Entry 3HOZ (X-ray diffraction, 3.65 A resolution); this record covers chains B and J of the 15 polymer chains in the assembly.

# Chain B
Molecule: DNA-directed RNA polymerase II subunit RPB2
From: Saccharomyces cerevisiae
Notes: EC 2.7.7.6
UniProtKB: P08518 (RPB2_YEAST); residue numbers follow UniProt; this construct covers 1-1224
Amino-acid sequence (1224 residues; each row starts with the number of its first residue):
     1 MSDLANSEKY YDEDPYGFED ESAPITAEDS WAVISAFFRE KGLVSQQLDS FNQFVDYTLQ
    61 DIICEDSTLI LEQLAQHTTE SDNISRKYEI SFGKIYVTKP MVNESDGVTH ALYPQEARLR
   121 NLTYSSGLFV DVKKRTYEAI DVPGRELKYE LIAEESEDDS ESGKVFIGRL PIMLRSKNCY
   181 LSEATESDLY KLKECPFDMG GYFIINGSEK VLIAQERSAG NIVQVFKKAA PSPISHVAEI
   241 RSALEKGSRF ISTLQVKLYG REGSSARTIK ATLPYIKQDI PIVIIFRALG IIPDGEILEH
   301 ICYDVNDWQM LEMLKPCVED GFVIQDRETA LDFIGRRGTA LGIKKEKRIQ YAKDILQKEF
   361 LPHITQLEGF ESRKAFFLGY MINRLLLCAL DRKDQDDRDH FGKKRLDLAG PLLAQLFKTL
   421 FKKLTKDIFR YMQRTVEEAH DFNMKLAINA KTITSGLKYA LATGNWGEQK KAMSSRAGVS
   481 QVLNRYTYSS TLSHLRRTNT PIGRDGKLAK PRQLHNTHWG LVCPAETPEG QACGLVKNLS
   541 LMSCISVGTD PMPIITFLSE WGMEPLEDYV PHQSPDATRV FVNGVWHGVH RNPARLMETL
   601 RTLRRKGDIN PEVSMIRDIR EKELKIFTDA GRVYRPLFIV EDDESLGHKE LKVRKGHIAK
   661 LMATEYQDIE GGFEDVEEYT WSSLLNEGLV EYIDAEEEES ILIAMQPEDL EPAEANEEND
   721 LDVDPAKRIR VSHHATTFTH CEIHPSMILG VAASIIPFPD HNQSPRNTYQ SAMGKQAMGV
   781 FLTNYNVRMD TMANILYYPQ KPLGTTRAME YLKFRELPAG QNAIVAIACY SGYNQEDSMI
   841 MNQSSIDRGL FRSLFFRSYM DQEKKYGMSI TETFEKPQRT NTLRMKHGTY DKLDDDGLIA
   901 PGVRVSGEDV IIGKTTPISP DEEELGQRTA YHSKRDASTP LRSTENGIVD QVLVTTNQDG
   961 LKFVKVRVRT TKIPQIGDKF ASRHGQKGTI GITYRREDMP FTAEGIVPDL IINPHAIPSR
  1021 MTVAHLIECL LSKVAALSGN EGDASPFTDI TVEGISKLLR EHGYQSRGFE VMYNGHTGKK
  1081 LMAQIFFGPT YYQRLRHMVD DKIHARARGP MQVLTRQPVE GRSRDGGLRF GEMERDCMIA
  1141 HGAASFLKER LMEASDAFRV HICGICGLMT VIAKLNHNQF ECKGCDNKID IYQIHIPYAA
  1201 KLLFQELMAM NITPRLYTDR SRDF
Disordered / not traced: 1-19, 71-88, 135-163, 337-344, 438-445, 471-472, 505-507, 669-677, 716-721, 920-932
Bound ions: Zn2+: C1163, C1166, C1182, C1185
What the authors report for this chain:
  - binding site for the 18-nt RNA strand: E529, Y769

# Chain J
Molecule: DNA-directed RNA polymerases I, II, and III subunit RPABC5
From: Saccharomyces cerevisiae
Notes: EC 2.7.7.6
UniProtKB: P22139 (RPAB5_YEAST); residue numbers follow UniProt; this construct covers 1-70
Amino-acid sequence (70 residues; numbered 1 to 70; the number before each row is that of its first residue):
     1 MIVPVRCFSC GKVVGDKWES YLNLLQEDEL DEGTALSRLG LKRYCCRRMI LTHVDLIEKF
    61 LRYNPLEKRD
Disordered / not traced: 66-70
Bound ions: Zn2+: C7, C10, C45, C46

# How chain B and chain J interact
Residue-residue contacts (64):
  E186(B) with R62(J), salt bridge
  S187(B) with R62(J), hydrogen bond
  Y190(B) with K59(J); R62(J); Y63(J)
  K193(B) with Y63(J)
  C195(B) with Y63(J)
  P196(B) with Y63(J)
  F197(B) with K59(J)
  V780(B) with L56(J), hydrophobic
  T783(B) with F60(J); Y63(J), hydrogen bond
  N784(B) with Y63(J), hydrogen bond (backbone-side chain)
  Y785(B) with M1(J); F60(J), hydrophobic
  Y797(B) with M1(J)
  Y798(B) with P4(J), hydrophobic; F8(J), hydrophobic
  P799(B) with V54(J)
  Q800(B) with R48(J); M49(J); T52(J)
  K801(B) with L51(J); T52(J), hydrogen bond (backbone-backbone); V54(J)
  L803(B) with T52(J)
  R815(B) with V54(J)
  E816(B) with V54(J); L56(J)
  L817(B) with L56(J), hydrophobic
  Q821(B) with F8(J)
  N822(B) with R48(J), hydrogen bond (backbone-side chain); T52(J)
  A823(B) with R48(J)
  I824(B) with S9(J); Y44(J), hydrophobic; R48(J)
  S845(B) with F8(J), hydrogen bond (side chain-backbone)
  R848(B) with C7(J); F8(J), hydrogen bond (side chain-backbone); S9(J), hydrogen bond (side chain-backbone); G11(J)
  L850(B) with F8(J), hydrophobic
  R996(B) with S9(J); C10(J), hydrogen bond (side chain-backbone)
  E1004(B) with K42(J), salt bridge; R43(J)
  I1006(B) with R43(J); Y44(J); C45(J), hydrophobic
  V1007(B) with S9(J)
  D1009(B) with S9(J), hydrogen bond; R48(J), salt bridge
  K1033(B) with Y44(J)
  A1035(B) with L51(J)
  A1036(B) with Y44(J), hydrophobic; R47(J); L51(J)
  L1037(B) with R47(J)
  S1038(B) with G33(J), hydrogen bond (backbone-backbone)
  G1039(B) with E32(J); L51(J)
  Y1064(B) with Y44(J)
  E1070(B) with Y44(J), hydrogen bond
Also at the interface, not in a pair above, chain B (49 interface residues in all): E194, N786, I795, P818, N842, N1040, F1087, G1088, P1089
Also at the interface, not in a pair above, chain J (25 interface residues in all): V5

# Summary
The interface between chain B and chain J involves 49 residues on one side and 25 on the other, with 12
hydrogen bonds and 3 salt bridges. Polar contacts include E186(B)-R62(J), E1004(B)-K42(J) and D1009(B)-R48(J).
From the paper: a binding site for the 18-nt RNA strand at E529(B) and Y769(B).
Chain B is DNA-directed RNA polymerase II subunit RPB2 and chain J is DNA-directed RNA polymerases I, II, and
III subunit RPABC5, both from Saccharomyces cerevisiae; the structure, Complete RNA polymerase II elongation
complex IV with a T-U mismatch and a frayed RNA 3'-guanine, was determined by X-ray diffraction (same
publication as 3HOU, 3HOV, 3HOW, 3HOX and 3HOY).
